PDB entry 1MQI | X-ray diffraction, 1.35 A resolution | chain A

# Chain A
Name: glutamate receptor 2
Organism: Rattus norvegicus
Notes: fragment: ligand binding core (S1S2J)
UniProtKB: P19491 (GRIA2_RAT); the construct has insertions or renumbered stretches relative to UniProt, so the offset changes along the chain: 3-117 = UniProt 413-527; 120-263 = UniProt 653-796
Amino-acid sequence (263 residues; numbered 1 to 263; the number before each row is that of its first residue):
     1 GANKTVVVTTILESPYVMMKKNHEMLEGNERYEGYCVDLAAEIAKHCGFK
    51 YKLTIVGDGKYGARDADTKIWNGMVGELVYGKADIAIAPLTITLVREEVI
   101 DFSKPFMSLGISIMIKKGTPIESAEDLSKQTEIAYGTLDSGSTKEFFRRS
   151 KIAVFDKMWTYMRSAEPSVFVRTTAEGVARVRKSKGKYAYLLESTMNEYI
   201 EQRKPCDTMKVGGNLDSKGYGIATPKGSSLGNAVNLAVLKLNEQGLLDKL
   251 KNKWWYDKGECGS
Disordered / not traced: 1-2, 263
Disulfides: Cys206-Cys261
Differences from the reference sequence: cloning artifact (1-2); linker (118-119)
Residues lining bound ligands: fluoro-willardiine (FWD; 2-amino-3-(5-fluoro-2,4-dioxo-3,4-dihydro-2H-pyrimidin-1-yl)-propionic acid): Glu13, Tyr61, Pro89, Leu90, Thr91, Arg96, Leu138, Ser140, Gly141, Ser142, Thr143, Thr174, Leu191, Leu192, Glu193, Met196, Tyr220
Swiss-Prot annotation at these positions:
  - binding site (L-glutamate): Pro89, Thr91, Arg96, Ser142, Thr143, Glu193
  - site: Arg64 (Interaction with the cone snail toxin Con-ikot-ikot), Ile121 (Crucial to convey clamshell closure to channel opening), Arg148 (Interaction with the cone snail toxin Con-ikot-ikot), Lys240 (Interaction with the cone snail toxin Con-ikot-ikot)
  - glycosylation: Asn3 (N-linked (GlcNAc...) asparagine)
  - modified residue (Phosphoserine): Ser150, Ser184

# Summary
Chain A binds fluoro-willardiine. From UniProt: 6 L-glutamate-binding residues.
Chain A is glutamate receptor 2 (Rattus norvegicus); the structure, Crystal Structure of the GluR2 Ligand
Binding Core (S1S2J) in Complex with Fluoro-Willardiine at 1.35 Angstroms ..., was determined by X-ray
diffraction together with 1MQG, 1MQH and 1MQJ from the same study.
